6CX4 - chain A; structure by X-ray diffraction, 3.08 A resolution.

== Chain A ==
Molecule: Proliferating cell nuclear antigen
Organism: Saccharomyces cerevisiae (strain ATCC 204508 / S288c)
UniProt: P15873 (PCNA_YEAST); residue numbers follow UniProt; this construct covers 1-258
Sequence (259 residues; row label = number of the first residue in the row; numbering starts at 0):
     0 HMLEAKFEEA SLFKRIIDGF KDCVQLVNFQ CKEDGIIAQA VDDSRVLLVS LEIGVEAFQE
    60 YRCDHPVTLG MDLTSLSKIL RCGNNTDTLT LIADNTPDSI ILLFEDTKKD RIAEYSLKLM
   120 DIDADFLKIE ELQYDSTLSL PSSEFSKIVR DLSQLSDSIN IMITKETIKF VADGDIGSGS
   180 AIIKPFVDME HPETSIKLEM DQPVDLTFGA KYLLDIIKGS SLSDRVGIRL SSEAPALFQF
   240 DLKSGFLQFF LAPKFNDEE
Not modelled in the structure: 255-258
Differences from the reference sequence: expression tag (0); engineered mutation A180 (Val in P15873)
Swiss-Prot annotation at these positions:
  - DNA-binding region: R61 to R80
  - cross-link (Glycyl lysine isopeptide (Lys-Gly)): K127 (interchain with G-Cter in SUMO), K164 (interchain with G-Cter in SUMO)
Reported in the primary citation:
  - mutagenesis - I111E, I111L, A112E, Y114F, S115E, G178L, G178M, V180A: decreased growth
  - post-translational modification sites: K164 (citing earlier work)
  - mutagenesis - Y114A, S115N, I181R: unchanged growth
  - mutagenesis - G178M: unchanged growth in response to UV radiation
  - mutagenesis - A112G, S115G, S115N, S115V, S177G, S177L, S177V, S179A, S179R, S179T: decreased growth in response to UV

== Summary ==
From the paper: A112G, S115G and S115N, among others, reduce growth in response to UV; a modification site at
K164; 20 substitutions were tested in all.
Chain A is Proliferating cell nuclear antigen (Saccharomyces cerevisiae (strain ATCC 204508 / S288c)); the
structure, V180A Mutant of Yeast PCNA, was determined by X-ray diffraction, deposited together with 6CX2 and
6CX3.
